7R88 - chains B and C of the 4 polymer chains in the assembly; structure by electron microscopy, 3.50 A resolution.

Chain B:
Name: ATP-binding cassette sub-family G member 8
Source organism: Homo sapiens
Notes: EC 7.6.2.-
UniProt: Q9H221 (ABCG8_HUMAN); residue numbers follow UniProt; this construct covers 1-673
Sequence (715 residues; each row starts with the number of its first residue):
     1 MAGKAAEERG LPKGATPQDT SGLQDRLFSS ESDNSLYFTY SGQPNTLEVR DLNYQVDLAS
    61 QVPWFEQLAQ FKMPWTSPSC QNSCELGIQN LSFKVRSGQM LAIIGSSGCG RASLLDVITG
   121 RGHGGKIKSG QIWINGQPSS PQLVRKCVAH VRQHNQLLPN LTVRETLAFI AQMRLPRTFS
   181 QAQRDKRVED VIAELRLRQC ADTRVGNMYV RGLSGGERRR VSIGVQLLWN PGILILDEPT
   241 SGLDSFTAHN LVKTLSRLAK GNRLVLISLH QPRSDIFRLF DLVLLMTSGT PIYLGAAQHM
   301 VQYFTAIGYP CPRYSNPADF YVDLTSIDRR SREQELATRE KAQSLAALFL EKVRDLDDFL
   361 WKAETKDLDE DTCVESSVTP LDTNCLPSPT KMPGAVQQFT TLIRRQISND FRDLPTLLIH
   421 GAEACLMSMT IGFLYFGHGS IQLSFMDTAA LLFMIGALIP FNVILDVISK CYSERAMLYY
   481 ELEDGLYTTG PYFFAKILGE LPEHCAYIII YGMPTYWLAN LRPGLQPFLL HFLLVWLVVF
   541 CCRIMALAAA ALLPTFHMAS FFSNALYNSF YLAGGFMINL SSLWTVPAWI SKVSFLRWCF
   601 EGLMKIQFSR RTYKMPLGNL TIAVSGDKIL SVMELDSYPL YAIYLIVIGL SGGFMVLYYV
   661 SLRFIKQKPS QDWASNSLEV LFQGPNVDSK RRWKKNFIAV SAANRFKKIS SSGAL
Unresolved in the structure: 1-24, 57-85, 329-332, 354-391, 614-625, 670-715
Sequence notes: expression tag (674-715)
From the paper describing this entry:
  - mutagenesis - I419E, F561A: unchanged expression

Chain C:
Name: 2C7 Fab heavy chain
Source organism: Mus musculus
Notes: antibody fragment or engineered binder
Sequence (245 residues; each row starts with the number of its first residue):
     1 MGWSCIILFL VATATGVHSE VKLVESGGGL VQPGGSLRLS CATSGFTFSE FFMEWVRQPP
    61 GKRLEWVAVS RNEANDYTTD YSASVKGRFI VSRDTSQNIL YLQMNALRAE DTAIYYCARD
   121 AWMGFDYWGQ GTTVTVSSAS TKGPSVFPLA PSSKSTSGGT AALGCLVKDY FPEPVTVSWN
   181 SGALTSGVHT FPAVLQSSGL YSLSSVVTVP SSSLGTQTYI CNVNHKPSNT KVDKRVEPKS
   241 CDKTH
Unresolved in the structure: 1-20, 135-245
Cystine bridges: Cys-41/Cys-117

Chain B / chain C interface:
Contacting residue pairs (13; chain B residue first):
  Asp-33(B) / Arg-71(C)  salt bridge
  Asn-34(B) / Arg-71(C)
  Asn-34(B) / Asn-75(C)
  Ser-35(B) / Arg-71(C)  hydrogen bond
  Ser-35(B) / Asn-75(C)
  Leu-36(B) / Asn-75(C)
  Tyr-37(B) / Phe-52(C)  hydrophobic
  Tyr-37(B) / Trp-122(C)  hydrophobic
  Thr-39(B) / Ala-74(C)
  Asp-190(B) / Trp-122(C)
  Ala-193(B) / Trp-122(C)  hydrophobic
  Arg-198(B) / Trp-122(C)  hydrogen bond (side chain-backbone)
  Arg-198(B) / Met-123(C)

Overview:
The interface between chain B and chain C involves 9 residues on one side and 6 on the other, with 2 hydrogen
bonds and 1 salt bridge. Polar pairs include Asp-33(B)/Arg-71(C), Ser-35(B)/Arg-71(C) and
Arg-198(B)/Trp-122(C). The paper reports that I419E and F561A of chain B leave expression unchanged.
Chain B is ATP-binding cassette sub-family G member 8 (Homo sapiens) and chain C is 2C7 Fab heavy chain (Mus
musculus); the structure, The structure of human ABCG5-I529W/ABCG8-WT, was determined by electron microscopy,
deposited together with 7R87, 7R89, 7R8A and 7R8B.
